Entry 6EN2 (X-ray diffraction, 2.67 A resolution); this record covers chains A and D of the 4 polymer chains in the assembly.

== Chain A ==
Protein: Int protein
Organism: Enterococcus faecalis
UniProtKB: Q7BP35 (Q7BP35_ENTFL); residues 82-397 here = UniProt positions 82-397
Sequence (317 residues; numbered 81 to 397; the number before each row is that of its first residue):
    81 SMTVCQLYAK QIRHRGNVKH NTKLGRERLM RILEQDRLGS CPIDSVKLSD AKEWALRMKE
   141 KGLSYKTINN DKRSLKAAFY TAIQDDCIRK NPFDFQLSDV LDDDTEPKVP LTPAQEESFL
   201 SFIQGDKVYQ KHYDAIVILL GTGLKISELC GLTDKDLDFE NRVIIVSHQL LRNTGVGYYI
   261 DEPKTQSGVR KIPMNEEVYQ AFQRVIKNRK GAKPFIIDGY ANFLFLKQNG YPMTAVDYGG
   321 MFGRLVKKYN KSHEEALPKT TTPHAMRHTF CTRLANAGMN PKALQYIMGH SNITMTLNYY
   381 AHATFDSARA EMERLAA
Not modelled in the structure: 266, 396-397
Differences from the reference sequence: expression tag (81); engineered mutation Lys225 (Arg in Q7BP35)
What the authors report for this chain:
  - binding site for the 45-nt DNA strand: Asn150, Arg153, Lys188
  - mutagenesis - R153A, R153A/Y160A: decreased catalytic activity on strand exchange
  - mutagenesis - R153A, R153A/Y160A: decreased catalytic activity on excision
  - mutagenesis - R153A/Y160A: unchanged catalytic activity
  - catalytic residues: Tyr379, Tyr380
  - mutagenesis - Y379F, Y380F: unchanged catalytic activity on cleave DNA
  - mutagenesis - Y379F/Y380F: abolished catalytic activity on cleave DNA
  - mutagenesis - Y380F: abolished catalytic activity on strand exchange
  - mutagenesis - Y379F: unchanged catalytic activity on strand exchange
  - mutagenesis - Y379F/Y380F: abolished catalytic activity on suicide CI5 DNA

== Chain D ==
Molecule: 45-nt DNA strand
Sequence (45 nucleotides; each row starts with the number of its first residue; numbers below 1 keep their minus sign (DC-20 is residue -20)):
   -20 CTAAAATCCC ATATAATTTT AAAGGGAAAA TTTTAGGTTA TCGCT
Not modelled in the structure: -20 to -17, 2, 22-24

== Interface between chain A and chain D ==
Contacting residue pairs (36):
  Arg95(A) - DA6(D)  salt bridge to the phosphate
  Arg95(A) - DA7(D)  salt bridge to the phosphate
  Val98(A) - DA8(D)  phosphate contact
  Lys99(A) - DA8(D)  hydrogen bond to the phosphate
  Asn101(A) - DA8(D)  sugar contact
  Asn101(A) - DA9(D)  hydrogen bond to the phosphate
  Thr102(A) - DA7(D)  sugar contact
  Thr102(A) - DA8(D)  hydrogen bond to the phosphate
  Arg106(A) - DA7(D)  salt bridge to the phosphate
  Asn150(A) - DA6(D)  hydrogen bond to the base
  Asn150(A) - DA7(D)  base contact
  Arg153(A) - DG4(D)  base contact
  Arg153(A) - DG5(D)  phosphate contact
  Arg153(A) - DA6(D)  salt bridge to the phosphate
  Ser154(A) - DA6(D)  sugar contact
  Lys156(A) - DG5(D)  salt bridge to the phosphate
  Ala157(A) - DG5(D)  sugar contact
  Ala157(A) - DA6(D)  sugar contact
  Tyr160(A) - DG5(D)  stacking on the base
  Lys225(A) - DA9(D)  phosphate contact
  Lys225(A) - DT10(D)  phosphate contact
  Ile226(A) - DT10(D)  hydrogen bond to the phosphate
  Ser227(A) - DT10(D)  hydrogen bond to the phosphate
  Gln249(A) - DA9(D)  hydrogen bond to the phosphate
  Leu251(A) - DA9(D)  phosphate contact
  Leu251(A) - DT10(D)  phosphate contact
  Asp261(A) - DA9(D)  phosphate contact
  Ala315(A) - DT10(D)  phosphate contact
  Ala315(A) - DT11(D)  base contact
  Val316(A) - DT11(D)  base contact
  Val316(A) - DT12(D)  base contact
  Thr342(A) - DT11(D)  hydrogen bond to the phosphate
  Thr342(A) - DT12(D)  phosphate contact
  Pro343(A) - DT11(D)  phosphate contact
  His344(A) - DT10(D)  phosphate contact
  His344(A) - DT11(D)  hydrogen bond to the phosphate
Also at the interface, not in a pair above, chain A (27 interface residues in all): Gln176, Glu262, Lys264, Gly319

== Overview ==
27 residues of chain A face 9 of chain D across their interface, with 9 hydrogen bonds, 5 salt bridges and 1
aromatic stacking contact. Polar pairs include Asn150(A)-DA6(D), Lys99(A)-DA8(D) and Asn101(A)-DA9(D). From
the paper: catalytic residues Tyr379(A) and Tyr380(A); R153A and R153A/Y160A of chain A reduce catalytic
activity on strand exchange; 5 substitutions were tested in all.
Chain A is Int protein (Enterococcus faecalis) and chain D is a 45-nt DNA strand; the structure, Structure of
the Tn1549 transposon Integrase (aa 82-397, R225K) in complex with a circular intermediate DNA ..., was
determined by X-ray diffraction together with 6EMY, 6EMZ, 6EN0 and 6EN1 from the same study.
